Entry 7D44 (electron microscopy, 4.00 A resolution); this record covers chains F and I of the 12 polymer chains in the assembly.

Chain F:
Protein: Translation initiation factor eIF-2B subunit gamma
From: Homo sapiens
Reference sequence: Q9NR50 (EI2BG_HUMAN); residue numbers follow UniProt; this construct covers 1-452
Amino-acid sequence (452 residues; numbered 1 to 452; the number before each row is that of its first residue):
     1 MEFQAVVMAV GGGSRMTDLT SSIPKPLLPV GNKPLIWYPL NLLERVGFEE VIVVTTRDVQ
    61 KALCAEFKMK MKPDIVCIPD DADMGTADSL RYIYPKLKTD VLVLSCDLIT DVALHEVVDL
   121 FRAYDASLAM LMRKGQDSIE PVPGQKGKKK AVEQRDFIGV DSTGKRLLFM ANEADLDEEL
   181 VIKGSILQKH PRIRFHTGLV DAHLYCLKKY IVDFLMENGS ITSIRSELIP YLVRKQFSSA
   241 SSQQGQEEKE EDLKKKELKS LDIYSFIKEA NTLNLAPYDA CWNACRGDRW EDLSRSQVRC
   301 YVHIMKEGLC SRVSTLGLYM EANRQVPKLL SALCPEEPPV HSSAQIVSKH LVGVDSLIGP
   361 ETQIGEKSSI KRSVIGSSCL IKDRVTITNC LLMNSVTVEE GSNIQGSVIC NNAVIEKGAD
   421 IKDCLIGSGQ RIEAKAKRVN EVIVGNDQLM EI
Unresolved in the structure: 12-27, 135-154, 239-257, 296-341, 445-452
Curated features (UniProtKB/Swiss-Prot):
  - modified residue: Met1 (N-acetylmethionine), Ser260 (Phosphoserine)
  - natural variant: Leu27 (L27Q: In VWM3), Gly47 (G47E: In VWM3), Ala87 (A87V: In VWM3), Arg225 (R225Q: In VWM3), Ile346 (I346T: In VWM3)

Chain I:
Protein: Translation initiation factor eIF-2B subunit epsilon
From: Homo sapiens
Reference sequence: Q13144 (EI2BE_HUMAN); residues 1-721 here = UniProt positions 1-721
Amino-acid sequence (721 residues; row label = number of the first residue in the row):
     1 MAAPVVAPPG VVVSRANKRS GAGPGGSGGG GARGAEEEPP PPLQAVLVAD SFDRRFFPIS
    61 KDQPRVLLPL ANVALIDYTL EFLTATGVQE TFVFCCWKAA QIKEHLLKSK WCRPTSLNVV
   121 RIITSELYRS LGDVLRDVDA KALVRSDFLL VYGDVISNIN ITRALEEHRL RRKLEKNVSV
   181 MTMIFKESSP SHPTRCHEDN VVVAVDSTTN RVLHFQKTQG LRRFAFPLSL FQGSSDGVEV
   241 RYDLLDCHIS ICSPQVAQLF TDNFDYQTRD DFVRGLLVNE EILGNQIHMH VTAKEYGARV
   301 SNLHMYSAVC ADVIRRWVYP LTPEANFTDS TTQSCTHSRH NIYRGPEVSL GHGSILEENV
   361 LLGSGTVIGS NCFITNSVIG PGCHIGDNVV LDQTYLWQGV RVAAGAQIHQ SLLCDNAEVK
   421 ERVTLKPRSV LTSQVVVGPN ITLPEGSVIS LHPPDAEEDE DDGEFSDDSG ADQEKDKVKM
   481 KGYNPAEVGA AGKGYLWKAA GMNMEEEEEL QQNLWGLKIN MEEESESESE QSMDSEEPDS
   541 RGGSPQMDDI KVFQNEVLGT LQRGKEENIS CDNLVLEINS LKYAYNISLK EVMQVLSHVV
   601 LEFPLQQMDS PLDSSRYCAL LLPLLKAWSP VFRNYIKRAA DHLEALAAIE DFFLEHEALG
   661 ISMAKVLMAF YQLEILAEET ILSWFSQRDT TDKGQQLRKN QQLQRFIQWL KEAEEESSED
   721 D
Unresolved in the structure: 1-40, 468-721
Curated features (UniProtKB/Swiss-Prot):
  - modified residue: Ala2 (N-acetylalanine), Arg19 (Omega-N-methylarginine), Ser27 (Phosphoserine), Ser130 (Phosphoserine), Thr322 (Phosphothreonine), Ser450 (Phosphoserine), Ser466 (Phosphoserine), Ser469 (Phosphoserine), Ser532 (Phosphoserine), Ser540 (Phosphoserine), Ser544 (Phosphoserine), Ser717 (Phosphoserine)
  - cross-link (Glycyl lysine isopeptide (Lys-Gly)): Lys61 (interchain with G-Cter in ubiquitin), Lys103 (interchain with G-Cter in ubiquitin), Lys141 (interchain with G-Cter in ubiquitin), Lys217 (interchain with G-Cter in ubiquitin)
  - natural variant: Asp62 (D62V: In VWM5), Leu68 (L68S: In VWM5), Val73 (V73G: In VWM5), Ala74 (A74T: In VWM5), Thr91 (T91A: In VWM5), Leu106 (L106F: In VWM5), Arg113 (R113C: In VWM5; R113H: In VWM5), Arg195 (R195C: In VWM5; R195H: In VWM5), Arg269 (R269G: In VWM5; R269Q: In VWM5), Asp270 (D270H: In VWM5), Arg299 (R299H: In VWM5), Cys310 (C310F: In VWM5), 9 further natural variant entries in UniProt

Chain F / chain I interface:
Contacting residue pairs (40; chain F residue first):
  Glu173(F) - Leu228(I)
  Leu176(F) - Leu228(I)
  Glu178(F) - Phe226(I)
  Glu178(F) - Pro227(I)
  Glu178(F) - Leu228(I)  hydrogen bond (side chain-backbone)
  Glu178(F) - Ser229(I)
  Glu179(F) - Ala225(I)
  Glu179(F) - Phe226(I)
  Leu180(F) - Phe224(I)
  Leu180(F) - Ala225(I)
  Leu180(F) - Phe226(I)
  Leu180(F) - Leu228(I)  hydrophobic
  Leu180(F) - Phe231(I)  hydrophobic
  Val181(F) - Arg223(I)
  Val181(F) - Phe224(I)
  Ile182(F) - Phe224(I)
  Gly184(F) - Arg222(I)
  Gly184(F) - Phe224(I)
  Leu187(F) - Phe224(I)  hydrophobic
  Leu187(F) - Val240(I)  hydrophobic
  Leu187(F) - Tyr242(I)
  Gln188(F) - Pro190(I)
  Gln188(F) - Tyr242(I)
  Pro191(F) - Pro190(I)  hydrophobic
  Pro191(F) - Arg241(I)
  Pro191(F) - Tyr242(I)  hydrogen bond (backbone-backbone)
  Pro191(F) - Asp243(I)
  Arg192(F) - Glu239(I)  salt bridge
  Arg192(F) - Val240(I)
  Arg192(F) - Arg241(I)
  Arg192(F) - Asp243(I)
  Ile193(F) - Glu239(I)
  Ile193(F) - Val240(I)  hydrogen bond (backbone-backbone)
  Arg194(F) - Asp236(I)
  Arg194(F) - Gly237(I)
  Phe195(F) - Val238(I)  hydrogen bond (backbone-backbone)
  Phe195(F) - Val240(I)  hydrophobic
  Thr197(F) - Phe231(I)
  Thr197(F) - Ser234(I)
  Gly198(F) - Ser235(I)
Other interface residues (no listed pair), chain F (19 interface residues in all): Phe157, Asp177

In short:
19 residues of chain F face 20 of chain I across their interface; the contacts include 4 hydrogen bonds and 1
salt bridge. Among the polar pairs are Arg192(F)-Glu239(I), Glu178(F)-Leu228(I) and Pro191(F)-Tyr242(I).
Here chain F is Translation initiation factor eIF-2B subunit gamma and chain I is Translation initiation
factor eIF-2B subunit epsilon, both from Homo sapiens. Entry 7D44 (eIF2B-eIF2(aP), aP2 complex) was determined
by electron microscopy (same publication as 7D43, 7D45 and 7D46).
